PDB entry 7STE | electron microscopy, 2.73 A resolution | chains B and C of the 5 polymer chains in the assembly

Chain B:
Name: Replication factor C subunit 4
Organism: Saccharomyces cerevisiae (strain ATCC 204508 / S288c)
Reference sequence: P40339 (RFC4_YEAST); residues 1-323 here = UniProt positions 1-323
Amino-acid sequence (323 residues; numbered 1 to 323; the number before each row is that of its first residue):
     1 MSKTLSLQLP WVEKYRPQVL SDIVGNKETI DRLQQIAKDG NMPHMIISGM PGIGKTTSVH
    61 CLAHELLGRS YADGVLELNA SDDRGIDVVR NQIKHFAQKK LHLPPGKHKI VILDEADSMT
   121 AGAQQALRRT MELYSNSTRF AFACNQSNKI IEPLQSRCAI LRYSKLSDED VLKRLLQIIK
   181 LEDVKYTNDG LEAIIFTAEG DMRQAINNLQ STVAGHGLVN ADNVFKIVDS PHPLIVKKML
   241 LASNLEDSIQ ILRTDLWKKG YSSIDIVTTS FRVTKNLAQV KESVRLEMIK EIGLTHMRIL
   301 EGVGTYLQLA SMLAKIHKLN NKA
Disordered / not traced: 1-6, 322-323
Ligand contacts:
  - ADP (adenosine-5'-diphosphate): Val12, Arg16, Pro17, Ile23, Val24, Pro51, Gly52, Ile53, Gly54, Lys55, Thr56, Thr57, Asp114, Leu166, Arg174, Met202, Arg203
  - ATP (adenosine-5'-triphosphate): Arg128, Arg129, Glu132
Swiss-Prot annotation at these positions:
  - binding site (ATP): Val12, Val24, Gly49 to Thr57, Asn145, Arg203
From the paper describing this entry:
  - binding site for ATP: Arg128

Chain C:
Name: Replication factor C subunit 3
Organism: Saccharomyces cerevisiae (strain ATCC 204508 / S288c)
Reference sequence: P38629 (RFC3_YEAST); residues 1-339 here = UniProt positions 1-339
Amino-acid sequence (339 residues; row label = number of the first residue in the row):
     1 MSTSTEKRSK ENLPWVEKYR PETLDEVYGQ NEVITTVRKF VDEGKLPHLL FYGPPGTGKT
    61 STIVALAREI YGKNYSNMVL ELNASDDRGI DVVRNQIKDF ASTRQIFSKG FKLIILDEAD
   121 AMTNAAQNAL RRVIERYTKN TRFCVLANYA HKLTPALLSR CTRFRFQPLP QEAIERRIAN
   181 VLVHEKLKLS PNAEKALIEL SNGDMRRVLN VLQSCKATLD NPDEDEISDD VIYECCGAPR
   241 PSDLKAVLKS ILEDDWGTAH YTLNKVRSAK GLALIDLIEG IVKILEDYEL QNEETRVHLL
   301 TKLADIEYSI SKGGNDQIQG SAVIGAIKAS FENETVKAN
Disordered / not traced: 1-11, 336-339
Ligand contacts: ADP (adenosine-5'-diphosphate): Trp15, Val16, Tyr19, Arg20, Pro21, Glu26, Val27, Tyr28, Gln30, Pro55, Gly56, Thr57, Gly58, Lys59, Thr60, Ser61, Leu169, Arg177, Met205, Arg206, Leu209
Swiss-Prot annotation at these positions:
  - binding site (ATP): Val16 to Tyr19, Arg20, Tyr28, Gly53 to Ser61, Asn148, Arg206
  - modified residue: Ser2 (N-acetylserine)

Chain B / chain C interface:
Pairs across the interface (63; chain B residue first):
  Leu7(B) - Pro47(C)
  Asn79(B) - Arg131(C)
  Asn79(B) - Arg132(C)  hydrogen bond
  Ser81(B) - Arg132(C)  hydrogen bond
  Asp82(B) - Arg132(C)
  Asp82(B) - Arg136(C)
  Asp83(B) - Arg136(C)  salt bridge
  Glu115(B) - Arg131(C)  salt bridge
  Glu115(B) - Arg132(C)  salt bridge
  Arg203(B) - Pro155(C)
  Arg203(B) - Ala156(C)
  Asn207(B) - Ser159(C)
  Asn208(B) - Arg163(C)
  Phe225(B) - Arg165(C)  hydrogen bond (backbone-side chain)
  Lys226(B) - Arg165(C)  hydrogen bond (backbone-side chain)
  Ile227(B) - Tyr52(C)  hydrogen bond (backbone-side chain)
  Ile227(B) - Arg163(C)
  Asp229(B) - Tyr52(C)
  Asp229(B) - Tyr149(C)
  Asp229(B) - Ala150(C)  hydrogen bond (side chain-backbone)
  Asp229(B) - His151(C)  salt bridge
  Asp229(B) - Arg165(C)
  Ser230(B) - His151(C)
  Asn244(B) - Glu293(C)
  Leu245(B) - Glu293(C)  hydrogen bond (backbone-side chain)
  Leu245(B) - Arg296(C)
  Leu245(B) - Val297(C)  hydrophobic
  Glu246(B) - Arg296(C)  salt bridge
  Ile249(B) - Glu286(C)
  Arg253(B) - Lys283(C)
  Arg253(B) - Glu286(C)  salt bridge
  Lys259(B) - Tyr149(C)  hydrogen bond (backbone-side chain)
  Gly260(B) - Tyr149(C)  hydrogen bond (backbone-side chain)
  Tyr261(B) - Tyr149(C)
  Tyr261(B) - Arg165(C)
  Asp265(B) - His151(C)  salt bridge
  Arg298(B) - Ala304(C)  hydrogen bond (side chain-backbone)
  Arg298(B) - Asp305(C)  salt bridge
  Arg298(B) - Tyr308(C)
  Glu301(B) - Tyr308(C)  hydrogen bond
  Glu301(B) - Lys312(C)  salt bridge
  Val303(B) - Glu307(C)
  Val303(B) - Ser311(C)
  Thr305(B) - Glu279(C)
  Thr305(B) - Glu307(C)  hydrogen bond
  Tyr306(B) - Glu286(C)
  Leu307(B) - Ile278(C)  hydrophobic
  Leu307(B) - Glu279(C)
  Leu307(B) - Val282(C)  hydrophobic
  Leu307(B) - Leu300(C)  hydrophobic
  Leu307(B) - Leu303(C)
  Leu307(B) - Ala304(C)
  Leu307(B) - Glu307(C)
  Gln308(B) - Ala304(C)  hydrogen bond (side chain-backbone)
  Gln308(B) - Glu307(C)
  Ala310(B) - Leu300(C)
  Ser311(B) - Leu300(C)
  Ser311(B) - Thr301(C)
  Ser311(B) - Ala304(C)
  Ala314(B) - Val297(C)  hydrophobic
  Ala314(B) - Leu300(C)  hydrophobic
  Lys315(B) - Thr301(C)
  His317(B) - Glu293(C)  salt bridge
Other interface residues (no listed pair), chain B (41 interface residues in all): Pro10, Asp201, Ser211, Val228, Lys258, Lys318
Other interface residues (no listed pair), chain C (34 interface residues in all): Lys98, Asn128, Glu135, Asn202

Overview:
The interface between chain B and chain C involves 41 residues on one side and 34 on the other, with 13
hydrogen bonds and 10 salt bridges. Polar contacts include Asp83(B)-Arg136(C), Glu115(B)-Arg131(C) and
Glu115(B)-Arg132(C). Ligands of chain B: ADP and ATP. Chain C binds ADP. The paper reports a binding site for
ATP at Arg128(B).
Here chain B is Replication factor C subunit 4 and chain C is Replication factor C subunit 3, both from
Saccharomyces cerevisiae (strain ATCC 204508 / S288c). Entry 7STE (Rad24-RFC ADP state) was determined by
electron microscopy, deposited together with 7ST9 and 7STB.
